PDB entry 8U80 | electron microscopy, 3.60 A resolution | chains K4 and C3 of the 10 polymer chains in the assembly

Chain K4:
Protein: BTB/POZ domain-containing protein KCTD5
Organism: Homo sapiens
UniProtKB: Q9NXV2 (KCTD5_HUMAN); residue numbers follow UniProt; this construct covers 1-234
Sequence (234 residues; each row starts with the number of its first residue):
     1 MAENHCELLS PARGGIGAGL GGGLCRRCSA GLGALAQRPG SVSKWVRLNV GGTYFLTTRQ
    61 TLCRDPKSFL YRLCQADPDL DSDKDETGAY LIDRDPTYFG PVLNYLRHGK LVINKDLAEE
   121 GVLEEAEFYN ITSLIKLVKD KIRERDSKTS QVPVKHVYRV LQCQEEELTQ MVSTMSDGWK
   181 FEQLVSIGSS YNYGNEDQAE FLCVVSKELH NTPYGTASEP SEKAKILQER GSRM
Unresolved in the structure: 1-39, 154-234
From the paper describing this entry:
  - mutagenesis - F128A: unchanged binding to Gbeta 
  - mutagenesis - F128A, L161R: abolished catalytic activity (ubiquitylation activity)
  - mutagenesis - L209* (10-fold): decreased binding to Gbeta 
  - mutagenesis - L209*: decreased catalytic activity (activity)

Chain C3:
Protein: Cullin-3
Organism: Homo sapiens
UniProtKB: Q13618 (CUL3_HUMAN); numbering as in UniProt (aligned over 1-381)
Sequence (381 residues; each row starts with the number of its first residue):
     1 MSNLSKGTGS RKDTKMRIRA FPMTMDEKYV NSIWDLLKNA IQEIQRKNNS GLSFEELYRN
    61 AYTMVLHKHG EKLYTGLREV VTEHLINKVR EDVLNSLNNN FLQTLNQAWN DHQTAMVMIR
   121 DILMYMDRVY VQQNNVENVY NLGLIIFRDQ VVRYGCIRDH LRQTLLDMIA RERKGEVVDR
   181 GAIRNACQML MILGLEGRSV YEEDFEAPFL EMSAEFFQME SQKFLAENSA SVYIKKVEAR
   241 INEEIERVMH CLDKSTEEPI VKVVERELIS KHMKTIVEME NSGLVHMLKN GKTEDLGCMY
   301 KLFSRVPNGL KTMCECMSSY LREQGKALVS EEGEGKNPVD YIQGLLDLKS RFDRFLLESF
   361 NNDRLFKQTI AGDFEYFLNL N
Unresolved in the structure: 1-23

Interface between chain K4 and chain C3:
Pairs across the interface - 8 pairs, chain K4 then chain C3:
  Lys-44(K4) / Glu-56(C3)
  Trp-45(K4) / Glu-55(C3)
  Thr-58(K4) / Arg-59(C3)  hydrogen bond
  Gln-60(K4) / Asn-60(C3)
  Arg-64(K4) / Tyr-29(C3)
  Arg-64(K4) / Ile-33(C3)
  Arg-64(K4) / Thr-63(C3)
  Arg-64(K4) / His-67(C3)
Interface residues without a listed pair, chain K4 (8 interface residues in all): Thr-61, Arg-107, His-108
Interface residues without a listed pair, chain C3 (10 interface residues in all): Tyr-62, Leu-66
Interface features reported in the paper:
  - hot spots on chain K4 (mutagenesis) - F128A: abolished binding to Cullin-3 (chain C3)

Summary:
Chain K4 and chain C3 form an interface of 8 and 10 residues respectively; the contacts include 1 hydrogen
bond. Its one hydrogen-bonded contact is Thr-58(K4)/Arg-59(C3). From the paper: F128A and L161R of chain K4
abolish catalytic activity (ubiquitylation activity); L209* of chain K4 reduces binding to Gbeta.
Chain K4 is BTB/POZ domain-containing protein KCTD5 and chain C3 is Cullin-3, both from Homo sapiens; the
structure, KCTD5/Cullin3/Gbeta1gamma2 Complex: Local Refinment of KCTD5(BTB)/Cullin3(NTD), was determined by
electron microscopy, deposited together with 8U7Z, 8U81, 8U82, 8U83 and 8U84.
